Entry 9CLW (electron microscopy, 3.19 A resolution); this record covers chains B and G of the 5 polymer chains in the assembly.

== Chain B ==
Protein: Guanine nucleotide-binding protein G(I)/G(S)/G(T) subunit beta-1
Source organism: Homo sapiens
Reference sequence: P62873 (GBB1_HUMAN); residue numbers follow UniProt; this construct covers 2-340
Chain sequence (376 residues; each row starts with the number of its first residue; numbers below 1 keep their minus sign (Met-9 is residue -9)):
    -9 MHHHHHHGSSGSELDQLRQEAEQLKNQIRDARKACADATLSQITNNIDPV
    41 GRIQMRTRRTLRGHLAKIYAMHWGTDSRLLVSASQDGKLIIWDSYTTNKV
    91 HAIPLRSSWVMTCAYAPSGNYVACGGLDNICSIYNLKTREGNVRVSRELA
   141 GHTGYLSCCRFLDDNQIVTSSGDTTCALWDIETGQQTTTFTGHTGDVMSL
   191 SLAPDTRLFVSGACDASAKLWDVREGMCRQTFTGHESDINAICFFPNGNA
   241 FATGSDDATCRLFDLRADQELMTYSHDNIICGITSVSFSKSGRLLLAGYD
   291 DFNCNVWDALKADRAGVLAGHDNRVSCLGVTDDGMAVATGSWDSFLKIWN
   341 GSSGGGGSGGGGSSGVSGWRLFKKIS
Not modelled in the structure: -9 to 2, 344-366
Construct notes: initiating methionine (-9); expression tag (-8 to 1, 341-366)
Swiss-Prot annotation at these positions:
  - modified residue: Ser2 (N-acetylserine), His266 (Phosphohistidine)
  - natural variant: Leu30 (L30F: In MRD42; uncertain significance), Arg52 (R52G: In MRD42), Gly64 (G64V: In MRD42), Asp76 (D76E: In MRD42; D76G: In MRD42), Gly77 (G77S: In MRD42), Lys78 (K78R: In MRD42), Ile80 (I80N: In MRD42; I80T: In MRD42), His91 (H91R: In MRD42; uncertain significance), Ala92 (A92T: In MRD42), Pro94 (P94S: In MRD42), Leu95 (L95P: In MRD42), Arg96 (R96L: In MRD42), 5 further natural variant entries in UniProt

== Chain G ==
Protein: Guanine nucleotide-binding protein G(I)/G(S)/G(O) subunit gamma-2
Source organism: Homo sapiens
Reference sequence: P59768 (GBG2_HUMAN); residue numbers follow UniProt; this construct covers 1-71
Chain sequence (71 residues; row label = number of the first residue in the row):
     1 MASNNTASIAQARKLVEQLKMEANIDRIKVSKAAADLMAYCEAHAKEDPL
    51 LTPVPASENPFREKKFFCAIL
Not modelled in the structure: 1-5, 63-71
Swiss-Prot annotation at these positions:
  - modified residue: Ala2 (N-acetylalanine), Cys68 (Cysteine methyl ester)
  - lipidation: Cys68 (S-geranylgeranyl cysteine)

== How chain B and chain G interact ==
Contacting residue pairs - 97 pairs, chain B then chain G:
  Glu3(B) - Ile9(G)
  Leu7(B) - Ile9(G)  hydrophobic
  Leu7(B) - Ala12(G)  hydrophobic
  Leu7(B) - Val16(G)
  Glu10(B) - Val16(G)
  Ala11(B) - Leu15(G)  hydrophobic
  Ala11(B) - Leu19(G)
  Leu14(B) - Val16(G)
  Leu14(B) - Leu19(G)  hydrophobic
  Leu14(B) - Lys20(G)
  Lys15(B) - Leu19(G)
  Gln17(B) - Ala23(G)
  Ile18(B) - Leu19(G)
  Ile18(B) - Glu22(G)
  Ile18(B) - Ala23(G)  hydrophobic
  Ile18(B) - Arg27(G)
  Ala21(B) - Arg27(G)
  Ala24(B) - Lys29(G)  hydrogen bond (backbone-side chain)
  Cys25(B) - Arg27(G)
  Cys25(B) - Ile28(G)
  Cys25(B) - Lys29(G)
  Cys25(B) - Val30(G)
  Asp27(B) - Lys29(G)
  Asp27(B) - Val30(G)  hydrogen bond (side chain-backbone)
  Asp27(B) - Ser31(G)  hydrogen bond
  Ala28(B) - Val30(G)
  Ala28(B) - Ser31(G)
  Leu30(B) - Ala34(G)  hydrophobic
  Ile33(B) - Ser31(G)
  Ile33(B) - Ala34(G)  hydrophobic
  Ile33(B) - Met38(G)
  Thr34(B) - Met38(G)
  Val40(B) - Leu51(G)  hydrophobic
  Ile43(B) - Leu50(G)
  Ile43(B) - Leu51(G)
  Met45(B) - Leu50(G)  hydrophobic
  Arg48(B) - Phe61(G)
  Arg49(B) - Pro60(G)  hydrogen bond (side chain-backbone)
  Arg49(B) - Phe61(G)  hydrogen bond (side chain-backbone)
  Trp63(B) - Phe61(G)  hydrophobic
  Ser84(B) - Phe61(G)
  Tyr85(B) - Pro60(G)
  Tyr85(B) - Phe61(G)  hydrophobic
  Cys218(B) - Gln18(G)
  Cys218(B) - Glu22(G)  hydrogen bond
  Arg219(B) - Glu22(G)
  Arg219(B) - Ile25(G)
  Gln220(B) - Glu22(G)
  Gln220(B) - Ile25(G)
  Thr221(B) - Glu22(G)
  Phe235(B) - Leu37(G)  hydrophobic
  Phe235(B) - Tyr40(G)  hydrophobic
  Phe235(B) - Cys41(G)  hydrophobic
  Pro236(B) - Tyr40(G)
  Asn237(B) - Asp36(G)  hydrogen bond
  Asn237(B) - Leu37(G)
  Asn237(B) - Tyr40(G)
  Ala240(B) - Leu37(G)  hydrophobic
  Leu252(B) - Leu37(G)  hydrophobic
  Arg256(B) - Arg27(G)
  Arg256(B) - Ile28(G)
  Arg256(B) - Asp36(G)  salt bridge
  Ala257(B) - Ile28(G)
  Ala257(B) - Val30(G)  hydrophobic
  Asp258(B) - Arg27(G)  salt bridge
  Gln259(B) - Val30(G)
  Leu261(B) - Val30(G)  hydrophobic
  Leu261(B) - Leu37(G)  hydrophobic
  Ser279(B) - Asp48(G)  hydrogen bond
  Lys280(B) - Tyr40(G)
  Lys280(B) - Glu47(G)
  Lys280(B) - Asp48(G)
  Ser281(B) - Tyr40(G)
  Ser281(B) - Cys41(G)
  Ser281(B) - His44(G)
  Ser281(B) - Asp48(G)  hydrogen bond
  Ser281(B) - Leu51(G)
  Gly282(B) - Cys41(G)
  Arg283(B) - Cys41(G)
  Leu300(B) - Met38(G)  hydrophobic
  Val320(B) - Leu50(G)  hydrophobic
  Asp323(B) - Pro49(G)
  Gly324(B) - Pro49(G)
  Gly324(B) - Leu50(G)
  Met325(B) - Pro49(G)  hydrophobic
  Met325(B) - Val54(G)  hydrophobic
  Met325(B) - Pro60(G)
  Ala326(B) - Leu50(G)
  Ala326(B) - Phe61(G)  hydrophobic
  Val327(B) - Leu50(G)  hydrophobic
  Ile338(B) - Phe61(G)  hydrophobic
  Asn340(B) - Pro49(G)
  Asn340(B) - Asn59(G)
  Gly341(B) - Pro53(G)
  Gly341(B) - Asn59(G)
  Ser342(B) - Pro53(G)
  Ser343(B) - Pro53(G)
Also at the interface, not in a pair above, chain B (62 interface residues in all): Ala26, Thr29, Ile37, Ser67, Asn239, Leu284, Trp339
Also at the interface, not in a pair above, chain G (38 interface residues in all): Asn24, Asp26, Ala33, Ala45, Glu58, Arg62

== Overview ==
The interface between chain B and chain G involves 62 residues on one side and 38 on the other, with 9
hydrogen bonds and 2 salt bridges. Polar pairs include Arg256(B)-Asp36(G), Asp258(B)-Arg27(G) and
Ala24(B)-Lys29(G).
Chain B is Guanine nucleotide-binding protein G(I)/G(S)/G(T) subunit beta-1 and chain G is Guanine
nucleotide-binding protein G(I)/G(S)/G(O) subunit gamma-2, both from Homo sapiens; the structure, Cryo-EM
structure of Gq-coupled FFA2 in complex with TUG-1375 and 4-CMTB, was determined by electron microscopy
together with 9CM3, 9CM7 and 9NS9 from the same study.
